Entry 9AZ3 (electron microscopy, 3.90 A resolution); this record covers chains G and N.

Chain G:
Name: Laminin subunit gamma-1
Organism: Homo sapiens
UniProt: P11047 (LAMC1_HUMAN); residue numbers follow UniProt; this construct covers 37-341
Sequence (305 residues; row label = number of the first residue in the row):
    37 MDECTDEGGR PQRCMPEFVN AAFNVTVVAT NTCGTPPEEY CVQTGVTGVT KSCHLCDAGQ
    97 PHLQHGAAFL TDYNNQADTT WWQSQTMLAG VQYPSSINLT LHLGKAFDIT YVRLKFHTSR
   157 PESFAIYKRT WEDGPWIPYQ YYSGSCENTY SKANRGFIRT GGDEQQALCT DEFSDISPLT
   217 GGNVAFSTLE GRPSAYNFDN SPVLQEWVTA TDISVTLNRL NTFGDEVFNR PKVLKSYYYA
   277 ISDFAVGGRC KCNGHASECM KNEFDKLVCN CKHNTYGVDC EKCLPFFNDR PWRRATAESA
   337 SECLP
Not modelled in the structure: 37-49, 195-200, 313-341
Sequence notes: conflict Trp167 (Arg in P11047), Ser250 (Arg in P11047), Arg266 (Asp in P11047)
Disulfide bonds: Cys69-Cys92, Cys77-Cys89, Cys182-Cys205, Cys286-Cys295, Cys288-Cys305
Small-molecule neighbours: N-acetylglucosamine (NAG; 2-acetamido-2-deoxy-beta-D-glucopyranose): Ser131, Asn134, Trp172
Curated features (UniProtKB/Swiss-Prot):
  - glycosylation (N-linked (GlcNAc...) asparagine): Asn60, Asn134

Chain N:
Name: Netrin-4
Organism: Mus musculus
UniProt: Q9JI33 (NET4_MOUSE); numbering as in UniProt (aligned over 43-326)
Sequence (284 residues; numbered 43 to 326; the number before each row is that of its first residue):
    43 LGRKLRADTM CGQNATELFC FYSENADLTC RQPKCDKCNA AHSHLAHPPS AMADSSFRFP
   103 RTWWQSAEDV HREKIQLDLE AEFYFTHLIM VFKSPRPAAM VLDRSQDFGK TWKPYKYFAT
   163 NCSATFGLED DVVKKGAICT SRYSNPFPCT GGEVIFRALS PPYDIENPYS AKVQEQLKIT
   223 NLRVRLLKRQ SCPCQINDLN AKPHHFMHYA VYDFIVKGSC FCNGHADQCL PVEGFRPIKA
   283 PGAFHVVHGR CMCKHNTAGS HCQHCAPLYN DRPWEAADGR TGAP
Not modelled in the structure: 169-175, 193-195, 273-285, 326
Disulfide bonds: Cys53-Cys80, Cys62-Cys77, Cys72-Cys236, Cys164-Cys181, Cys191-Cys234, Cys262-Cys271, Cys264-Cys293, Cys295-Cys304
Curated features (UniProtKB/Swiss-Prot):
  - glycosylation (N-linked (GlcNAc...) asparagine): Asn56, Asn163

How chain G and chain N interact:
Residue-residue contacts (54):
  Thr80(G) with Ser98(N), hydrogen bond (side chain-backbone); Phe99(N)
  Gly84(G) with Phe99(N)
  Val85(G) with Phe99(N)
  Thr86(G) with Phe99(N)
  Arg156(G) with Ile197(N)
  Glu158(G) with Arg199(N), hydrogen bond (backbone-side chain)
  Ser179(G) with Arg199(N)
  Gly180(G) with Arg199(N)
  Ser181(G) with Arg199(N), hydrogen bond
  Glu183(G) with Pro203(N)
  Asn184(G) with Asp206(N), hydrogen bond; Ile207(N)
  Arg191(G) with Ser183(N), hydrogen bond (side chain-backbone); Arg184(N); Tyr185(N)
  Asp207(G) with Arg184(N), salt bridge; Tyr185(N), hydrogen bond
  Glu208(G) with Arg184(N), salt bridge; Ile197(N)
  Phe209(G) with Ile197(N), hydrophobic
  Ser210(G) with Ile197(N); Arg199(N)
  Asp211(G) with His129(N), salt bridge; Leu130(N); Ile131(N); Ile197(N); Phe198(N); Arg199(N)
  Ile212(G) with His129(N); Ile131(N); Lys259(N)
  Ser213(G) with Ile197(N)
  Leu215(G) with Ile257(N)
  Thr216(G) with Tyr254(N)
  Phe259(G) with His129(N); Lys259(N)
  Gly260(G) with Tyr211(N)
  Asp261(G) with Ser261(N)
  Val263(G) with Tyr211(N); Gly266(N); Gly321(N)
  Phe264(G) with Ser261(N); Cys262(N); Cys264(N); Gly266(N); Ala268(N); Asp269(N)
  Asn265(G) with Asp269(N)
  Arg266(G) with Ala268(N), hydrogen bond (side chain-backbone); Asp269(N), hydrogen bond (side chain-backbone); Gln270(N); Cys271(N)
  Tyr273(G) with Lys259(N), hydrogen bond
Other interface residues (no listed pair), chain G (34 interface residues in all): Val82, Thr83, Lys87, Asn190, Asn257
Other interface residues (no listed pair), chain N (31 interface residues in all): Phe101, Thr128, Val133, Asn265

Overview:
The interface between chain G and chain N involves 34 residues on one side and 31 on the other; the contacts
include 9 hydrogen bonds and 3 salt bridges. Polar contacts include Asp207(G)-Arg184(N), Glu208(G)-Arg184(N)
and Asp211(G)-His129(N). Ligands of chain G: N-acetylglucosamine.
Chain G is Laminin subunit gamma-1 (Homo sapiens) and chain N is Netrin-4 (Mus musculus); the structure,
Cryo-EM reveals molecular mechanisms underlying the inhibitory effect of netrin-4 on laminin matrix formation,
was determined by electron microscopy.
